PDB entry 7LCG | electron microscopy, 2.42 A resolution | chains A and E of the 6 polymer chains in the assembly

== Chain A (and E) ==
Molecule: Envelope protein E
From: Usutu virus
Notes: chain E of this document is another copy of the same molecule, construct and numbering; everything in this record applies to it too
Reference sequence: Q5WPU4 (Q5WPU4_USUV); residues 1-500 here correspond to UniProt positions 294-793 (UniProt number = residue number + 293)
Chain sequence (500 residues; each row starts with the number of its first residue):
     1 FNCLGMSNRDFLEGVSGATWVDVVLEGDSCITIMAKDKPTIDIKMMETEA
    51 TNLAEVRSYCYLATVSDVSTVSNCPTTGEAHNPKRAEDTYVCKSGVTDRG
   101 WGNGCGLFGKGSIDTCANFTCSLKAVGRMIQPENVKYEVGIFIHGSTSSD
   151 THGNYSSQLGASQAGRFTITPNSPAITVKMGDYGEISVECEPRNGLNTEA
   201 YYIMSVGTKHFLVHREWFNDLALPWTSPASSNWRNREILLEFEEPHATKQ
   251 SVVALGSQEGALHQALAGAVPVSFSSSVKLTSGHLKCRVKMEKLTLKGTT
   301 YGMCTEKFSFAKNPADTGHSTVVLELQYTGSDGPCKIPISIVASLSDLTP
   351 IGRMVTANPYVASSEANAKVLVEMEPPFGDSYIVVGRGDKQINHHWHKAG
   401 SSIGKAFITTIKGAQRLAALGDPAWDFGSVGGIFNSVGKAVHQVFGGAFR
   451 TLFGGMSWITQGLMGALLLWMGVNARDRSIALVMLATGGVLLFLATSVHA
Disordered / not traced: 14-17, 500 (chain E: 15-17, 500)
Disulfide bonds: Cys-3/Cys-30, Cys-60/Cys-121, Cys-92/Cys-116, Cys-190/Cys-287, Cys-304/Cys-335
Covalent attachments: N-acetylglucosamine (NAG) linked to Asn-118, Asn-154

== How chain A and chain E interact ==
Residue-residue contacts (26):
  Glu-133(A) with Asn-313(E)
  Pro-171(A) with Asn-393(E); His-394(E); His-395(E), hydrogen bond (backbone-backbone)
  Asn-172(A) with Phe-310(E); Asn-313(E), hydrogen bond; Asn-393(E); His-394(E), hydrogen bond
  Pro-174(A) with Tyr-382(E), hydrophobic; Asn-393(E); His-395(E)
  Ala-175(A) with Leu-345(E), hydrophobic
  Glu-189(A) with Leu-345(E); Ser-346(E)
  Cys-190(A) with Tyr-382(E), hydrogen bond (backbone-side chain)
  Glu-191(A) with Asp-380(E); Tyr-382(E); His-395(E)
  Pro-192(A) with His-395(E)
  Arg-193(A) with His-394(E), hydrogen bond; His-395(E), hydrogen bond (side chain-backbone); Trp-396(E); His-397(E)
  Asn-194(A) with Asp-380(E), hydrogen bond; His-395(E); His-397(E)
Other interface residues (no listed pair), chain A (13 interface residues in all): Ser-173, Arg-288
Other interface residues (no listed pair), chain E (12 interface residues in all): Pro-314

== In short ==
13 residues of chain A face 12 of chain E across their interface, with 7 hydrogen bonds. Polar pairs include
Asn-172(A)/Asn-313(E), Asn-172(A)/His-394(E) and Cys-190(A)/Tyr-382(E).
Chain A and chain E are both Envelope protein E (Usutu virus); the structure, The mature Usutu SAAR-1776,
Model A, was determined by electron microscopy (same publication as 7LCH).
